6TMG - chains h and d of the 48 polymer chains in the assembly; structure by electron microscopy, 2.80 A resolution.

Chain h:
Protein: ATPTG6
Source organism: Toxoplasma gondii (strain ATCC 50853 / GT1)
Reference sequence: A0A125YL08 (A0A125YL08_TOXGG); numbering as in UniProt (aligned over 1-239)
Amino-acid sequence (239 residues; numbered 1 to 239; the number before each row is that of its first residue):
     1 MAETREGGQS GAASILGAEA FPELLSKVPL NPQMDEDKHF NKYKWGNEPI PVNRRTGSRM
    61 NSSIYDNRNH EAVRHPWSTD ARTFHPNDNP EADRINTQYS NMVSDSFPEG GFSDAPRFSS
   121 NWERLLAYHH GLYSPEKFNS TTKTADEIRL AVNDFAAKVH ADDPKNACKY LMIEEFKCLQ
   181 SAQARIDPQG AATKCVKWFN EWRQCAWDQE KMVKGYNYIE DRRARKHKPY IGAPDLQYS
Unresolved in the structure: 1-13
Differences from the reference sequence: conflict Asn-89 (His in A0A125YL08)
Disulfide bonds: Cys-168/Cys-205

Chain d:
Protein: ATPTG2
Source organism: Toxoplasma gondii (strain ATCC 50853 / GT1)
Reference sequence: A0A125YV76 (A0A125YV76_TOXGG); residues 1-310 here = UniProt positions 1-310
Amino-acid sequence (310 residues; row label = number of the first residue in the row):
     1 MSPVGRLFLG SKLPAQTWQS FRLQPALPQF AQKRFFSGGA AKPSWHVARE HRFGPTLPDH
    61 AYYGEHATYN YFVLFIRGMR PYLEKIFGDC ASTIKNAAVA VYRPVNAFVV KHNPDLRLQF
   121 VAFASFIATH MAITKEFNDM YQRLVDITSL LELQAAQLHA SEGFWDSESE QQEARLQRHA
   181 EHRNDLETTW EEALREATLA RNFDVLVSYL NHGTSDGCGE HGACGHSGQN GIPPSVTWNF
   241 NAMPYGKENP DTKTFPIPDH EQPYRAFSLG FTANNLSGNW GDYIDRQDNK NALMRPARMM
   301 FTDVFIPTTK
Unresolved in the structure: 1-41, 214-228
Residues lining bound ligands: 1,2-diacyl-sn-glycero-3-phosphocholine (PC1): Met-79, Tyr-82, Leu-83, Ile-86, Phe-87

Chain h / chain d interface:
Pairs across the interface - 46 pairs, chain h then chain d:
  Asn-61(h) with Ser-169(d)
  Tyr-65(h) with Asn-241(d), hydrogen bond (backbone-side chain); Ile-284(d); Asp-285(d)
  Asp-66(h) with Ser-167(d); Ser-169(d), hydrogen bond
  Arg-68(h) with Ser-169(d); Glu-173(d), salt bridge
  Arg-74(h) with Gln-172(d), hydrogen bond (backbone-side chain); Leu-176(d)
  His-75(h) with Leu-176(d)
  Pro-76(h) with Leu-176(d); His-179(d)
  Trp-122(h) with Arg-183(d)
  Glu-123(h) with Arg-183(d), salt bridge
  Leu-126(h) with His-179(d); His-182(d); Arg-183(d)
  Ala-127(h) with His-179(d)
  His-129(h) with Pro-233(d)
  His-130(h) with Arg-175(d); Arg-178(d); His-179(d); His-182(d), hydrogen bond; Pro-233(d)
  Gly-131(h) with Arg-175(d)
  Leu-132(h) with Gln-172(d); Arg-175(d); Leu-176(d), hydrophobic; His-179(d)
  Gln-189(h) with Glu-168(d), hydrogen bond; Thr-237(d); Asn-239(d), hydrogen bond
  Ala-192(h) with Trp-238(d), hydrophobic
  Thr-193(h) with Ala-242(d), hydrogen bond (side chain-backbone); Pro-244(d)
  Lys-194(h) with Asp-251(d)
  Val-196(h) with Pro-244(d)
  Lys-197(h) with Pro-250(d), hydrogen bond (side chain-backbone); Asp-251(d); Lys-253(d), hydrogen bond (side chain-backbone); Thr-254(d)
  Trp-198(h) with Thr-254(d); Phe-255(d), hydrophobic
  Glu-201(h) with Thr-254(d), hydrogen bond
  Tyr-238(h) with His-260(d)
Interface residues without a listed pair, chain h (26 interface residues in all): Ser-63, Val-73
Interface residues without a listed pair, chain d (30 interface residues in all): Leu-186, Glu-187, Ile-232, Thr-252

Overview:
26 residues of chain h and 30 residues of chain d are in contact, with 10 hydrogen bonds and 2 salt bridges.
Among the polar pairs are Arg-68(h)/Glu-173(d), Glu-123(h)/Arg-183(d) and Tyr-65(h)/Asn-241(d). Ligands of
chain d: 1,2-diacyl-sn-glycero-3-phosphocholine.
Here chain h is ATPTG6 and chain d is ATPTG2, both from Toxoplasma gondii (strain ATCC 50853 / GT1). Entry
6TMG (Cryo-EM structure of Toxoplasma gondii mitochondrial ATP synthase dimer, membrane region model) was
determined by electron microscopy (same publication as 6TMH, 6TMI, 6TMJ, 6TMK and 6TML).
